Entry 7UL0 (X-ray diffraction, 2.49 A resolution); this record covers chains A and H of the 3 polymer chains in the assembly.

== Chain A ==
Molecule: Spike protein S1
From: Severe acute respiratory syndrome coronavirus 2
UniProtKB: P0DTC2 (SPIKE_SARS2); residue numbers follow UniProt; this construct covers 319-537
Chain sequence (219 residues; row label = number of the first residue in the row):
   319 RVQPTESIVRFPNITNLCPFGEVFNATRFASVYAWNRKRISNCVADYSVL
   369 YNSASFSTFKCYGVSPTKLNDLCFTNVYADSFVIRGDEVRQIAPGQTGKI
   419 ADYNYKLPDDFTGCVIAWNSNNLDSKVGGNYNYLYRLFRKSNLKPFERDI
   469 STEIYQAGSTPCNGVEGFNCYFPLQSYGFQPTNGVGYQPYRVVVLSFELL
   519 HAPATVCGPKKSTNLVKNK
Disordered / not traced: 319-333, 528-537
Disulfide bonds: Cys-336/Cys-361, Cys-379/Cys-432, Cys-391/Cys-525, Cys-480/Cys-488
Covalently attached groups: N-acetylglucosamine (NAG) linked to Asn-343
UniProt features mapped onto this chain:
  - region: Arg-403 to Asp-405 (Integrin-binding motif), Asn-448 to Phe-456 (Immunodominant HLA epitope recognized by the CD8+)
  - glycosylation: Thr-323 (O-linked (GalNAc) threonine), Ser-325 (O-linked (HexNAc...) serine), Asn-331 (N-linked (GlcNAc...) (complex) asparagine), Asn-343 (N-linked (GlcNAc...) (complex) asparagine)
Reported in the primary citation:
  - mutagenesis - T478K: abolished binding to EH8
  - mutagenesis - N501Y, Y505H: unchanged binding to EH3
  - mutagenesis - E484K: decreased binding to EH3

== Chain H ==
Molecule: Heavy chain of EH8
From: Homo sapiens
Chain sequence (222 residues; numbered 1 to 216 plus 6 insertion-coded residues; the number before each row is that of its first residue; a row labelled like 82A-82C holds insertion residues (82A, then the next letters in order)):
     1 QVQLVQSGAEVKKPGASVKVSCKASGYTFSSYGISWVRQAPGQGLEWMGW
    51 IS
   52A P
    53 YNGNTKYPQKFQGRVTMTTDTSTNTAYMEL
82A-82C RSL
    83 RSDDTAVYYCARDLELGG
100A-100B GF
   101 DYWGQGTLVTVSSASTKGPSVFPLAPSSKSTSGGTAALGCLVKDYFPEPV
   151 TVSWNSGALTSGVHTFPAVLQSSGLYSLSSVVTVPSSSLGTQTYICNVNH
   201 KPSNTKVDKKVEPKSC
Disordered / not traced: 216
Disulfide bonds: Cys-22/Cys-92, Cys-140/Cys-196

== How chain A and chain H interact ==
Contacting residue pairs (19; chain A residue first):
  Ala-475(A) / Tyr-53(H)
  Ser-477(A) / Ser-30(H)  hydrogen bond (side chain-backbone)
  Ser-477(A) / Ser-31(H)
  Thr-478(A) / Ser-31(H)
  Thr-478(A) / Leu-96(H)
  Thr-478(A) / Glu-97(H)  hydrogen bond
  Pro-479(A) / Leu-98(H)
  Cys-480(A) / Leu-98(H)
  Val-483(A) / Leu-98(H)
  Gly-485(A) / Leu-98(H)
  Phe-486(A) / Trp-50(H)  hydrophobic
  Phe-486(A) / Asn-56(H)
  Phe-486(A) / Leu-98(H)  hydrophobic
  Asn-487(A) / Trp-50(H)
  Asn-487(A) / Ser-52(H)  hydrogen bond
  Asn-487(A) / Asn-54(H)  hydrogen bond
  Asn-487(A) / Asn-56(H)  hydrogen bond
  Cys-488(A) / Leu-98(H)  hydrophobic
  Tyr-489(A) / Asn-56(H)  hydrogen bond
Other interface residues (no listed pair), chain A (14 interface residues in all): Gly-476, Asn-481, Glu-484
Other interface residues (no listed pair), chain H (13 interface residues in all): Tyr-32, Trp-47, Gly-99
The authors on this interface:
  - residue pairs: Thr-478(A)/Glu-97(H) (hydrogen bond), Phe-486(A)/Trp-50(H) (hydrophobic contact), Asn-487(A)/Ser-52(H) (hydrogen bond), Asn-487(A)/Asn-54(H) (hydrogen bond), Asn-487(A)/Asn-56(H) (hydrogen bond)
  - epitope / paratope residues, chain A: Ala-475(A), Thr-478(A), Val-483(A), Phe-486(A), Asn-487(A)
  - epitope / paratope residues, chain H: Trp-50(H), Ser-52(H), Asn-54(H), Asn-56(H), Glu-97(H)

== Summary ==
The interface between chain A and chain H involves 14 residues on one side and 13 on the other, with 6
hydrogen bonds. Among the polar pairs are Ser-477(A)/Ser-30(H), Thr-478(A)/Glu-97(H) and Asn-487(A)/Ser-52(H).
The paper describes hydrogen bonds between Thr-478(A) and Glu-97(H), Asn-487(A) and Ser-52(H) and Asn-487(A)
and Asn-54(H) among others; a hydrophobic contact between Phe-486(A) and Trp-50(H). The paper reports that
T478K of chain A abolishes binding to EH8; epitope/paratope residues Ala-475(A), Thr-478(A) and Trp-50(H)
among others; 4 substitutions were tested in all.
Here chain A is Spike protein S1 (Severe acute respiratory syndrome coronavirus 2) and chain H is Heavy chain
of EH8 (Homo sapiens). Entry 7UL0 (Crystal structure of SARS-CoV-2 RBD in complex with the ridge-binding nAb
EH8 isolated from a nonvaccinated ...) was determined by X-ray diffraction.
